7KHC - chains C and D of the 10 polymer chains in the assembly; structure by electron microscopy, 4.14 A resolution (low resolution: residue-level contacts below are approximate; hydrogen-bond / salt-bridge calls are withheld).

# Chain C
Molecule: DNA-directed RNA polymerase subunit beta
From: Escherichia coli (strain K12)
Notes: EC 2.7.7.6
Reference sequence: P0A8V2 (RPOB_ECOLI); numbering as in UniProt (aligned over 1-1342)
Sequence (1342 residues; numbered 1 to 1342; the number before each row is that of its first residue):
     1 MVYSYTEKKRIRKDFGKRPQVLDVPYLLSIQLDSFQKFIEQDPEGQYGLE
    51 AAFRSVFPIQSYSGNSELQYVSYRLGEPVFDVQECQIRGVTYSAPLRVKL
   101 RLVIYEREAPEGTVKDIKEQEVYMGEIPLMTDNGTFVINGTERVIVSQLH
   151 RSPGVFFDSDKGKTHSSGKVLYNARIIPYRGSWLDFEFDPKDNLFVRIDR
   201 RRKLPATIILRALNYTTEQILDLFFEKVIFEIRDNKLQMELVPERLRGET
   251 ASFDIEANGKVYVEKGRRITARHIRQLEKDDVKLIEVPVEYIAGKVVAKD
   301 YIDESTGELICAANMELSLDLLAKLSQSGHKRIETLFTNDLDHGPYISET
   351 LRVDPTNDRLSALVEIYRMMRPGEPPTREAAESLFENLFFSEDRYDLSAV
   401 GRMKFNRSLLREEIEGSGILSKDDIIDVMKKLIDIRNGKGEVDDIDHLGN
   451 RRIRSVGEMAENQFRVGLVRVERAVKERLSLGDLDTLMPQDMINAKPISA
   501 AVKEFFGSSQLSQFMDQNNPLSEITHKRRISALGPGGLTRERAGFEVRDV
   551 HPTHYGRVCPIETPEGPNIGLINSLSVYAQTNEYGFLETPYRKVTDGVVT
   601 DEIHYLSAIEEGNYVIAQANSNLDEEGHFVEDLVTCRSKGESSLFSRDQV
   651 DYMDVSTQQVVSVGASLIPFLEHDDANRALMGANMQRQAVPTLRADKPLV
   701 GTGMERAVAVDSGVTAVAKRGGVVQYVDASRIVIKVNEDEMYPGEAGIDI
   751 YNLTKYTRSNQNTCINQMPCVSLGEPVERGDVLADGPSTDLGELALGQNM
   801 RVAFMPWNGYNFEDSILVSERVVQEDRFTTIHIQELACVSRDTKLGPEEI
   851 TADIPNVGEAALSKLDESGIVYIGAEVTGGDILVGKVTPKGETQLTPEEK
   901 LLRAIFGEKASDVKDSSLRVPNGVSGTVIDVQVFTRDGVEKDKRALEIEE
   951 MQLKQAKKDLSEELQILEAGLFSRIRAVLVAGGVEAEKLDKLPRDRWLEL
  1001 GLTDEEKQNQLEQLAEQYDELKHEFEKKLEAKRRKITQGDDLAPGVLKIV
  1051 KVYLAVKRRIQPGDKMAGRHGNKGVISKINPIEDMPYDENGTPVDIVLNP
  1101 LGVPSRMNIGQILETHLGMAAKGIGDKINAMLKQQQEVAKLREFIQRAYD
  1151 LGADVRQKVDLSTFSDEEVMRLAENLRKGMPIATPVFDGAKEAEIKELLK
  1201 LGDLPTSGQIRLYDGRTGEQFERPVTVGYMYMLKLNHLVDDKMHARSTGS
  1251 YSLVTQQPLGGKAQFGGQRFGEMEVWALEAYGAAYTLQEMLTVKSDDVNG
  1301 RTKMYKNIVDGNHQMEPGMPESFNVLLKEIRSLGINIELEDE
Not modelled in the structure: 1-2
Small-molecule neighbours:
  - chapso (1N7), molecule 1: Gln46, Tyr47, Ser398, Ala399, Val400, Ile414, Arg452, Glu458, Glu461, Glu583, Tyr584
  - chapso (1N7), molecule 2: Gln725, Tyr726, Glu962, Gln965, Ile966, Ala969, Arg976, Asp990, Trp997
UniProt features mapped onto this chain:
  - modified residue (N6-acetyllysine): Lys1022, Lys1200
  - mutagenesis: Ile561 (I561S: Resistant to antibiotics salinamide A and B), Ile569 (I569S: Resistant to antibiotics salinamide A and B), Ala665 (A665E: Resistant to antibiotics salinamide A and B), Asp675 (D675A/G: Resistant to antibiotics salinamide A and B), Asn677 (N677H/K: Resistant to antibiotics salinamide A and B), Leu680 (L680M: Resistant to antibiotics salinamide A and B), Glu813 (E813K: Disrupts the enzyme's active center)

# Chain D
Molecule: DNA-directed RNA polymerase subunit beta'
From: Escherichia coli (strain K12)
Notes: EC 2.7.7.6
Reference sequence: P0A8T7 (RPOC_ECOLI); residues 1-1407 here = UniProt positions 1-1407
Sequence (1407 residues; each row starts with the number of its first residue):
     1 MKDLLKFLKAQTKTEEFDAIKIALASPDMIRSWSFGEVKKPETINYRTFK
    51 PERDGLFCARIFGPVKDYECLCGKYKRLKHRGVICEKCGVEVTQTKVRRE
   101 RMGHIELASPTAHIWFLKSLPSRIGLLLDMPLRDIERVLYFESYVVIEGG
   151 MTNLERQQILTEEQYLDALEEFGDEFDAKMGAEAIQALLKSMDLEQECEQ
   201 LREELNETNSETKRKKLTKRIKLLEAFVQSGNKPEWMILTVLPVLPPDLR
   251 PLVPLDGGRFATSDLNDLYRRVINRNNRLKRLLDLAAPDIIVRNEKRMLQ
   301 EAVDALLDNGRRGRAITGSNKRPLKSLADMIKGKQGRFRQNLLGKRVDYS
   351 GRSVITVGPYLRLHQCGLPKKMALELFKPFIYGKLELRGLATTIKAAKKM
   401 VEREEAVVWDILDEVIREHPVLLNRAPTLHRLGIQAFEPVLIEGKAIQLH
   451 PLVCAAYNADFDGDQMAVHVPLTLEAQLEARALMMSTNNILSPANGEPII
   501 VPSQDVVLGLYYMTRDCVNAKGEGMVLTGPKEAERLYRSGLASLHARVKV
   551 RITEYEKDANGELVAKTSLKDTTVGRAILWMIVPKGLPYSIVNQALGKKA
   601 ISKMLNTCYRILGLKPTVIFADQIMYTGFAYAARSGASVGIDDMVIPEKK
   651 HEIISEAEAEVAEIQEQFQSGLVTAGERYNKVIDIWAAANDRVSKAMMDN
   701 LQTETVINRDGQEEKQVSFNSIYMMADSGARGSAAQIRQLAGMRGLMAKP
   751 DGSIIETPITANFREGLNVLQYFISTHGARKGLADTALKTANSGYLTRRL
   801 VDVAQDLVVTEDDCGTHEGIMMTPVIEGGDVKEPLRDRVLGRVTAEDVLK
   851 PGTADILVPRNTLLHEQWCDLLEENSVDAVKVRSVVSCDTDFGVCAHCYG
   901 RDLARGHIINKGEAIGVIAAQSIGEPGTQLTMRTFHIGGAASRAAAESSI
   951 QVKNKGSIKLSNVKSVVNSSGKLVITSRNTELKLIDEFGRTKESYKVPYG
  1001 AVLAKGDGEQVAGGETVANWDPHTMPVITEVSGFVRFTDMIDGQTITRQT
  1051 DELTGLSSLVVLDSAERTAGGKDLRPALKIVDAQGNDVLIPGTDMPAQYF
  1101 LPGKAIVQLEDGVQISSGDTLARIPQESGGTKDITGGLPRVADLFEARRP
  1151 KEPAILAEISGIVSFGKETKGKRRLVITPVDGSDPYEEMIPKWRQLNVFE
  1201 GERVERGDVISDGPEAPHDILRLRGVHAVTRYIVNEVQDVYRLQGVKIND
  1251 KHIEVIVRQMLRKATIVNAGSSDFLEGEQVEYSRVKIANRELEANGKVGA
  1301 TYSRDLLGITKASLATESFISAASFQETTRVLTEAAVAGKRDELRGLKEN
  1351 VIVGRLIPAGTGYAYHQDRMRRRAAGEAPAAPQVTAEDASASLAELLNAG
  1401 LGGSDNE
Not modelled in the structure: 1-13, 932-944, 1127-1134, 1377-1407
Bound ions: Zn2+ site 1: Cys70, Cys72, Cys85, Cys88; Mg2+: Asp462, Asp464; Zn2+ site 2: Cys814, Arg883, Cys888, Cys895, Cys898
UniProt features mapped onto this chain:
  - binding site (Zn(2+)): Cys70, Cys72, Cys85, Cys88, Cys814, Cys888, Cys895, Cys898
  - binding site (Mg(2+)): Asp460, Asp462, Asp464
  - modified residue: Lys983 (N6-acetyllysine)
  - mutagenesis: Gln504 (Q504P: Resistant to antibiotics salinamide A and B), Asn690 (N690D: Resistant to antibiotics salinamide A and B), Met697 (M697V: Resistant to antibiotics salinamide A and B), Ala735 (A735T: Resistant to antibiotics salinamide A and B), Arg738 (R738C/H/P/S: Resistant to antibiotics salinamide A and B), Ala748 (A748E: Resistant to antibiotics salinamide A and B), Pro758 (P758S/T: Resistant to antibiotics salinamide A and B), Phe763 (F763C: Resistant to antibiotics salinamide A and B), Ser775 (S775A: Resistant to antibiotics salinamide A and B), Ala779 (A779T/V: Resistant to antibiotics salinamide A and B), Arg780 (R780C: Resistant to antibiotics salinamide A and B), Gly782 (G782A/C: Resistant to antibiotics salinamide A and B), 1 further mutagenesis entry in UniProt
What the authors report for this chain:
  - mutagenesis - D256A: increased binding to rrnBP1 promoter

# Chain C / chain D interface
Residue-residue contacts (273):
  Phe545(C) with Lys781(D)
  Arg548(C) with Arg780(D)
  Asp549(C) with Pro750(D); His777(D)
  Val550(C) with His777(D)
  His551(C) with Phe773(D)
  Tyr555(C) with Val769(D); Phe773(D)
  Pro560(C) with Phe773(D); Thr776(D); Arg780(D)
  Thr563(C) with Arg780(D)
  Ile569(C) with Arg780(D)
  Gln618(C) with Val769(D)
  Asn620(C) with Asn768(D)
  Leu671(C) with Tyr772(D)
  Glu672(C) with Gly766(D); Leu767(D)
  His673(C) with Phe763(D); Arg764(D); Glu765(D); Gly766(D)
  Asp674(C) with Tyr772(D)
  Asp675(C) with Tyr772(D)
  Ala676(C) with Tyr772(D); Thr776(D); Ala779(D)
  Asn677(C) with Ala779(D); Leu783(D)
  Ala679(C) with Tyr772(D)
  Leu680(C) with Leu783(D)
  Phe804(C) with Ala637(D); Ser638(D)
  Met805(C) with Ala637(D)
  Pro806(C) with Ala633(D); Ala637(D)
  Asn808(C) with Pro359(D); Ala633(D)
  Gly809(C) with Val357(D); Pro359(D); Phe629(D)
  Tyr810(C) with Val357(D); Pro359(D)
  Asn811(C) with Asp505(D)
  Phe812(C) with Val357(D); Cys454(D); Ser503(D); Asp505(D); Phe629(D)
  Glu813(C) with Asp460(D); Phe461(D); Gln504(D)
  Asp814(C) with Phe461(D)
  Ser815(C) with Val357(D); Phe461(D)
  Arg841(C) with Asp256(D)
  Gln894(C) with Arg77(D)
  Pro897(C) with Arg77(D)
  Gly1063(C) with Val354(D); Ala446(D)
  Lys1065(C) with Asp462(D)
  Lys1073(C) with Asp462(D)
  Val1075(C) with Thr356(D); Phe461(D); Gly463(D)
  Asn1099(C) with Asp505(D)
  Pro1100(C) with Ala637(D)
  Leu1101(C) with Gln504(D); Asp505(D); Leu508(D); Met725(D); Arg731(D)
  Pro1104(C) with Gln736(D); Leu740(D)
  Ser1105(C) with Arg731(D); Gly732(D); Gln736(D)
  Met1107(C) with Gln739(D); Phe763(D)
  Ile1109(C) with Leu740(D); Phe763(D)
  Ile1112(C) with Val639(D)
  Leu1113(C) with Ile641(D)
  His1116(C) with Ile641(D)
  Glu1192(C) with Arg764(D)
  Lys1196(C) with Asp642(D)
  Ser1207(C) with Asp642(D)
  Gln1209(C) with Gly640(D); Asp643(D)
  Glu1219(C) with Arg538(D); Arg634(D)
  Phe1221(C) with Ala633(D)
  Glu1222(C) with Tyr512(D); Ser635(D); Gly636(D)
  Arg1223(C) with Tyr512(D); Ser635(D); Gly636(D); Phe719(D); Met724(D)
  Val1225(C) with Gly636(D); Ser638(D)
  Thr1226(C) with Ser638(D); Val639(D); Gly640(D)
  Val1239(C) with Val354(D); Lys445(D)
  Asp1240(C) with Lys445(D)
  Lys1242(C) with Arg352(D); Gln465(D)
  Met1243(C) with Arg352(D); Met372(D); Lys445(D)
  His1244(C) with Gly351(D); Arg352(D)
  Ala1245(C) with Ser350(D); Glu375(D); Leu376(D)
  Arg1246(C) with Asp348(D); Tyr349(D); Ser350(D); Glu375(D)
  Ser1247(C) with Asp348(D); Tyr349(D); Glu375(D); Leu376(D); Lys378(D)
  Thr1248(C) with Tyr349(D)
  Tyr1251(C) with Asp348(D)
  Leu1253(C) with Arg99(D); Pro251(D); Val253(D)
  Val1254(C) with Arg99(D); Leu249(D)
  Thr1255(C) with Asn341(D)
  Gln1256(C) with Arg99(D)
  Gln1257(C) with Asn341(D); Lys345(D)
  Pro1258(C) with Arg346(D); Asp348(D)
  Gly1260(C) with Arg346(D)
  Phe1265(C) with Glu375(D)
  Gly1267(C) with Arg346(D); Val347(D); Ser350(D)
  Gln1268(C) with Arg346(D); Val347(D); Ser350(D); Gly351(D); Arg352(D)
  Arg1269(C) with Gln340(D); Gly344(D); Lys345(D); Arg346(D)
  Phe1270(C) with Leu343(D); Gly344(D); Lys345(D); Val347(D)
  Gly1271(C) with Leu343(D)
  Glu1272(C) with Leu343(D)
  Met1273(C) with Thr428(D)
  Glu1274(C) with Asn424(D); Ala426(D); Thr428(D)
  Trp1276(C) with Arg798(D); Val801(D); Val917(D); Gln921(D)
  Ala1277(C) with Ile434(D); Gln921(D)
  Leu1278(C) with Ile434(D)
  Glu1279(C) with Ala914(D); Val917(D); Leu1347(D); Ile1357(D)
  Ala1280(C) with Arg431(D); Val917(D); Ile918(D)
  Tyr1281(C) with Arg431(D); Leu432(D); Ile434(D); Met484(D); Asn489(D)
  Gly1282(C) with Leu483(D); Gly1360(D); Thr1361(D)
  Ala1283(C) with Glu479(D)
  Ala1284(C) with Glu479(D); Leu1356(D); Gly1362(D)
  Tyr1285(C) with Glu475(D); Glu479(D); Leu1356(D)
  Thr1286(C) with Ala476(D); Glu479(D)
  Leu1287(C) with Ile1357(D)
  Gln1288(C) with Arg1355(D); Leu1356(D)
  Glu1289(C) with Thr473(D)
  Met1290(C) with Val347(D)
  Leu1291(C) with Lys345(D); Val1351(D); Gly1354(D)
  Lys1294(C) with Asp348(D); Val470(D); Leu472(D)
  Ser1295(C) with Lys345(D); Arg346(D)
  Asp1296(C) with Lys345(D)
  Tyr1305(C) with Tyr349(D)
  Ile1308(C) with Pro379(D); Phe380(D)
  Val1309(C) with Gly383(D)
  His1313(C) with Phe380(D); Leu472(D); Thr473(D); Leu474(D)
  Gln1314(C) with Thr473(D)
  Met1319(C) with Phe17(D); Val1353(D)
  Pro1320(C) with Lys345(D); Val1353(D); Gly1354(D)
  Glu1321(C) with Arg99(D)
  Ser1322(C) with Leu342(D)
  Val1325(C) with Arg99(D); Leu249(D); Arg337(D)
  Leu1326(C) with Ile331(D)
  Lys1328(C) with Glu100(D); Leu245(D)
  Glu1329(C) with Leu245(D); Leu327(D); Met330(D); Ile331(D); Arg337(D)
  Arg1331(C) with Trp33(D); Met102(D); Pro243(D)
  Ser1332(C) with Met102(D); Pro243(D); Leu245(D)
  Leu1333(C) with His113(D); Trp115(D); Leu307(D)
  Gly1334(C) with Ala25(D); His113(D)
  Ile1335(C) with Ile22(D); Ala23(D); Ala1336(D)
  Asn1336(C) with Lys21(D); Ile22(D); Ala23(D); Leu24(D); Ala25(D); Trp33(D)
  Ile1337(C) with Ile20(D); Lys21(D)
  Glu1338(C) with Ile20(D); Lys21(D)
  Leu1339(C) with Phe17(D); Ile20(D)
  Glu1340(C) with Phe17(D); Asp18(D); Ala19(D); Lys21(D); Arg1341(D)
  Asp1341(C) with Glu15(D); Glu16(D); Phe17(D); Asp18(D)
  Glu1342(C) with Asp18(D); Arg1373(D)
Interface residues without a listed pair, chain C (151 interface residues in all): Pro552, His554, Ile561, Gly570, Thr635, Ser642, Thr657, Val660, Trp807, Gln1061, Pro1062, Gly1074, Ile1076, Ser1077, Arg1106, Phe1187, Thr1217, Leu1259, Gly1261, Val1275, Met1304, Phe1323, Ile1330
Interface residues without a listed pair, chain D (162 interface residues in all): Met29, Pro246, Gly257, Arg339, Ser353, Ile355, Tyr360, Tyr382, Ile394, Gln435, Pro451, Ala467, His469, Gln477, Ala632, Met644, Ser721, Ile722, Leu770, Ser775, Ala784, Glu913, Ile1352, Ala1359

# Summary
151 residues of chain C and 162 residues of chain D are in contact. Bound to chain C: chapso. From UniProt: 7
mutagenesis sites on chain C; 8 Zn2+-binding residues, 3 Mg2+-binding residues and 13 mutagenesis sites on
chain D. The paper reports that D256A of chain D increases binding to rrnBP1 promoter.
Chain C is DNA-directed RNA polymerase subunit beta and chain D is DNA-directed RNA polymerase subunit beta',
both from Escherichia coli (strain K12); the structure, Escherichia coli RNA polymerase and rrnBP1 promoter
closed complex, was determined by electron microscopy (same publication as 7KHE, 7KHB and 7KHI).
